Entry 6GFG (X-ray diffraction, 3.00 A resolution); this record covers chain B.

== Chain B ==
Name: Inositol-pentakisphosphate 2-kinase
From: Arabidopsis thaliana
Notes: EC 2.7.1.158
UniProtKB: A0A178UAB5 (A0A178UAB5_ARATH); residue numbers follow UniProt; this construct covers 1-451
Sequence (470 residues; each row starts with the number of its first residue; numbers below 1 keep their minus sign (Met-18 is residue -18)):
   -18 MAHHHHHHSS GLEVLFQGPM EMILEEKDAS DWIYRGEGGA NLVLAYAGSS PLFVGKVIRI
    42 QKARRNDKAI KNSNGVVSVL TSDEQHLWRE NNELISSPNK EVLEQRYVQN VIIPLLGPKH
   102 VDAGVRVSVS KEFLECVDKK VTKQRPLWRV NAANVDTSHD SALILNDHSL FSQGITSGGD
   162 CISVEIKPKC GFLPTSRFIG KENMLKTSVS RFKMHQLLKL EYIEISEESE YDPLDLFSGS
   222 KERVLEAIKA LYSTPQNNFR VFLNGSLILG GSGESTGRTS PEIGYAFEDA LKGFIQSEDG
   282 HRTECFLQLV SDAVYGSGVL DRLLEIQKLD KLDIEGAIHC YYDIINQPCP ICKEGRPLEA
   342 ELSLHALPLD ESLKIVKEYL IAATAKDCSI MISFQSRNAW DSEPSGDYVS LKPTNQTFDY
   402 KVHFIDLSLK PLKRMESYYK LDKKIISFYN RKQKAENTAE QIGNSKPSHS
Disordered / not traced: -18 to -7, 49-58, 153-160, 336-341, 438-451
Sequence notes: initiating methionine (-18); expression tag (-17 to 0); conflict Met185 (Ile in A0A178UAB5)
Bound ions: Zn2+: His320, Cys330, Cys333, His346; Mg2+ site 1: Asp407 (together with ADP)
Ligand contacts:
  - ADP (adenosine-5'-diphosphate): Arg16, Gly17, Glu18, Gly19, Gly20, Ala21, Asn22, Val24, Val38, Arg40, Leu146, Asn147, Asp148, His149, Ser150, Glu166, Arg241, Phe243, Met372, Ile406, Asp407
  - D-chiro inositol hexakisphosphate (KGN): Gly19, Gly20, Ala21, Arg45, Arg130, Lys168, Lys170, Arg192, His196, Lys200, Glu205, Asn238, Asp368, Lys411, Arg415, Tyr419, Leu422
From the paper describing this entry:
  - binding site for D-chiro inositol hexakisphosphate: Arg130, Lys170, Asn238, Arg415

== Overview ==
Ligands of chain B: D-chiro inositol hexakisphosphate and ADP. The Zn2+ site is built by His320, Cys330,
Cys333 and His346. From the paper: a binding site for D-chiro inositol hexakisphosphate at Arg130, Lys170 and
Asn238 among others.
Chain B is Inositol-pentakisphosphate 2-kinase (Arabidopsis thaliana); the structure, Inositol
1,3,4,5,6-pentakisphosphate 2-kinase from A. thaliana in complex with D-chiro-IP6 and ADP, was determined by
X-ray diffraction, deposited together with 6FJK, 6FL3 and 6GFH.
